Entry 5V93 (electron microscopy, 4.00 A resolution); this record covers chains A and E of the 52 polymer chains in the assembly.

== Chain A ==
Molecule: 23S rRNA
From: Mycobacterium tuberculosis
Sequence (3138 nucleotides; each row starts with the number of its first residue):
     1 UUGUAAGUGUCUAAGGGCGCAUGGUGGAUGCCUUGGCAUCGAGAGCCGAU
    51 GAAGGACGUGGGAGGCUGCGAUAUGCCUCGGGGAGCUGUCAACCGAGCGU
   101 GGAUCCGAGGAUUUCCGAAUGGGGAAACCCAGCACGAGUGAUGUCGUGCU
   151 ACCCGCAUCUGAAUAUAUAGGGUGCGGGAGGGAACGCGGGGAAGUGAAAC
   201 AUCUCAGUACCCGUAGGAGGAGAAAACAAUUGUGAUUCCGCAAGUAGUGG
   251 CGAGCGAACGCGGAACAGGCUAAACCGCACGCAUGGGUAACCGGGUAGGG
   301 GUUGUGUGUGCGGGGUUGUGGGAGGAUAUGUCUCAGCGCUACCCGGCUGA
   351 GAGGCAGUCAGAAAGUGUCGUGGUUAGCGGAAGUGGCCUGGGAUGGUCUG
   401 CCGUAGACGGUGAGAGCCCGGUACGCGAAAACCCGGCACCUGCCUAGUAU
   451 CAAUUCCCGAGUAGCAGCGGGCCCGUGGAAUCCGCUGUGAAUCCGCCGGG
   501 ACCACCCGGUAAGCCUAAAUACUCCUCGAUGACCGAUAGCGGAUUAGUAC
   551 CGUGAGGGAAUGGUGAAAAGUACCCCGGGAGGGGAGUGAAAGAGUACCUG
   601 AAACCGUGUGCCUACAAUCCGUCAGAGCCUCCUUUUCCUCUCCGGAGGAG
   651 GGUGGUGAUGGCGUGCCUUUUGAAGAAUGAGCCUGCGAGUCAGGGACAUG
   701 UCGCAAGGUUAACCCGUGUGGGGUAGCCGCAGCGAAAGCGAGUCUGAAUA
   751 GGGCGACCCACACGCGCAUACGCGCGUGUGAAUAGUGGCGUGUUCUGGAC
   801 CCGAAGCGGAGUGAUCUACCCAUGGCCAGGGUGAAGCGCGGGUAAGACCG
   851 CGUGGAGGCCCGAACCCACUUAGGUUGAAGACUGAGGGGAUGAGCUGUGG
   901 GUAGGGGUGAAAGGCCAAUCAAACUCCGUGAUAGCUGGUUCUCCCCGAAA
   951 UGCAUUUAGGUGCAGCGUUGCGUGGUUCACCGCGGAGGUAGAGCUACUGG
  1001 AUGGCCGAUGGGCCCUACUAGGUUACUGACGUCAGCCAAACUCCGAAUGC
  1051 CGUGGUGUAAAGCGUGGCAGUGAGACGGCGGGGGAUAAGCUCCGUACGUC
  1101 GAAAGGGAAACAGCCCAGAUCGCCGGCUAAGGCCCCCAAGCGUGUGCUAA
  1151 GUGGGAAAGGAUGUGCAGUCGCAAAGACAACCAGGAGGUUGGCUUAGAAG
  1201 CAGCCACCCUUGAAAGAGUGCGUAAUAGCUCACUGGUCAAGUGAUUGUGC
  1251 GCCGAUAAUGUAGCGGGGCUCAAGCACACCGCCGAAGCCGCGGCACAUCC
  1301 ACCUUGUGGUGGGUGUGGGUAGGGGAGCGUCCCUCAUUCAGCGAAGCCAC
  1351 CGGGUGACCGGUGGUGGAGGGUGGGGGAGUGAGAAUGCAGGCAUGAGUAG
  1401 CGACAAGGCAAGUGAGAACCUUGCCCGCCGAAAGACCAAGGGUUCCUGGG
  1451 CCAGGCCAGUCCGCCCAGGGUGAGUCGGGACCUAAGGCGAGGCCGACAGG
  1501 CGUAGUCGAUGGACAACGGGUUGAUAUUCCCGUACCCGUGUGUGGGCGCC
  1551 CGUGACGAAUCAGCGGUACUAACCACCCAAAACCGGAUCGAUCACUCCCC
  1601 UUCGGGGGUGUGGAGUUCUGGGGCUGCGUGGGAACUUCGCUGGUAGUAGU
  1651 CAAGCGAAGGGGUGACGCAGGAAGGUAGCCGUACCAGUCAGUGGUAACAC
  1701 UGGGGCAAGCCGGUAGGGAGAGCGAUAGGCAAAUCCGUCGCUCACUAAUC
  1751 CUGAGAGGUGACGCAUAGCCGGUUGAGGCGAAUUCGGUGAUCCUCUGCUG
  1801 CCAAGAAAAGCCUCUAGCGAGCACACACACGGCCCGUACCCCAAACCGAC
  1851 ACAGGUGGUCAGGUAGAGCAUACCAAGGCGUACGAGAUAACUAUGGUUAA
  1901 GGAACUCGGCAAAAUGCCCCCGUAACUUCGGGAGAAGGGGGACCGGAAUA
  1951 UCGUGAACACCCUUGCGGUGGGAGCGGGAUCCGGUCGCAGAAACCAGUGA
  2001 GGAGCGACUGUUUACUAAAAACACAGGUCCGUGCGAAGUCGCAAGACGAU
  2051 GUAUACGGACUGACGCCUGCCCGGUGCUGGAAGGUUAAGAGGACCCGUUA
  2101 ACCCGCAAGGGUGAAGCGGAGAAUUUAAGCCCCAGUAAACGGCGGUGGUA
  2151 ACUAUAACCAUCCUAAGGUAGCGAAAUUCCUUGUCGGGUAAGUUCCGACC
  2201 UGCACGAAUGGCGUAACGACUUCUCAACUGUCUCAACCAUAGACUCGGCG
  2251 AAAUUGCACUACGAGUAAAGAUGCUCGUUACGCGCGGCAGGACGAAAAGA
  2301 CCCCGGGACCUUCACUACAACUUGGUAUUGAUGUUCGGUACGGUUUGUGU
  2351 AGGAUAGGUGGGAGACUGUGAAACCUCGACGCCAGUUGGGGCGGAGUCGU
  2401 UGUUGAAAUACCACUCUGAUCGUAUUGGGCAUCUAACCUCGAACCCUGAA
  2451 UCGGGUUUAGGGACAGUGCCUGGCGGGUAGUUUAACUGGGGCGGUUGCCU
  2501 CCUAAAAUGUAACGGAGGCGCCCAAAGGUUCCCUCAACCUGGACGGCAAU
  2551 CAGGUGGCGAGUGUAAAUGCACAAGGGAGCUUGACUGCGAGACUUACAAG
  2601 UCAAGCAGGGACGAAAGUCGGGAUUAGUGAUCCGGCACCCCCGAGUGGAA
  2651 GGGGUGUCGCUCAACGGAUAAAAGGUACCCCGGGGAUAACAGGCUGAUCU
  2701 UCCCCAAGAGUCCAUAUCGACGGGAUGGUUUGGCACCUCGAUGUCGGCUC
  2751 GUCGCAUCCUGGGGCUGGAGCAGGUCCCAAGGGUUGGGCUGUUCGCCCAU
  2801 UAAAGCGGCACGCGAGCUGGGUUUAGAACGUCGUGAGACAGUUCGGUCUC
  2851 UAUCCGCCGCGCGCGUCAGAAACUUGAGGAAACCUGUCCCUAGUACGAGA
  2901 GGACCGGGACGGACGAACCUCUGGUGCACCAGUUGUCCCGCCAGGGGCAC
  2951 CGCUGGAUAGCCACGUUCGGUCAGGAUAACCGCUGAAAGCAUCUAAGCGG
  3001 GAAACCUUCUCCAAGAUCAGGUUUCUCACCCACUUGGUGGGAUAAGGCCC
  3051 CCCGCAGAACACGGGUUCAAUAGGUCAGACCUGGAAGCUCAGUAAUGGGU
  3101 GUAGGGAACUGGUGCUAACCGGCCGAAAACUUACAACA
Unresolved in the structure: 1-4, 1013-1022, 3133-3138

== Chain E ==
Name: 50S ribosomal protein L4
From: Mycobacterium tuberculosis
UniProt: A0A045J9H1 (A0A045J9H1_MYCTX); residues 1-223 here = UniProt positions 1-223
Sequence (223 residues; row label = number of the first residue in the row):
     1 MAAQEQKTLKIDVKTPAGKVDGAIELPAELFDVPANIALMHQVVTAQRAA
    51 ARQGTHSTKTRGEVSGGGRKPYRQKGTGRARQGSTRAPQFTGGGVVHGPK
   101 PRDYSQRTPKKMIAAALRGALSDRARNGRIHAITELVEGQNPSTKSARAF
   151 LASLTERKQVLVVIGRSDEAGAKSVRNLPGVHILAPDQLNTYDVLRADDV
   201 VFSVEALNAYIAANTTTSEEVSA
Unresolved in the structure: 1-8, 216-223

== How chain A and chain E interact ==
Contacting residue pairs - 128 pairs, chain A then chain E:
  C37(A) - Ser57(E)  hydrogen bond to the sugar
  A38(A) - Thr55(E)  base contact
  A38(A) - Ser57(E)  hydrogen bond to the sugar
  C402(A) - Lys145(E)  salt bridge to the phosphate
  C402(A) - Arg148(E)  base contact
  G403(A) - Thr144(E)  sugar contact
  G403(A) - Lys145(E)  phosphate contact
  G403(A) - Arg148(E)  hydrogen bond to the base
  G403(A) - Asn177(E)  hydrogen bond to the base
  U404(A) - Pro142(E)  base contact
  U404(A) - Ser143(E)  phosphate contact
  U404(A) - Thr144(E)  hydrogen bond to the phosphate
  U404(A) - Lys173(E)  sugar contact
  A405(A) - Arg176(E)  phosphate contact
  A405(A) - Asn177(E)  hydrogen bond to the phosphate
  G406(A) - Asn177(E)  sugar contact
  G406(A) - Leu178(E)  sugar contact
  G406(A) - Pro179(E)  base contact
  A407(A) - Asn177(E)  phosphate contact
  G531(A) - Gln53(E)  sugar contact
  G531(A) - Thr55(E)  hydrogen bond to the base
  A532(A) - Arg48(E)  hydrogen bond to the base
  A532(A) - Ala49(E)  base contact
  A532(A) - Arg52(E)  phosphate contact
  A532(A) - Gln53(E)  hydrogen bond to the phosphate
  A532(A) - Gly54(E)  phosphate contact
  C533(A) - Arg52(E)  salt bridge to the phosphate
  C533(A) - His56(E)  salt bridge to the phosphate
  U537(A) - Thr91(E)  base contact
  A538(A) - Thr91(E)  phosphate contact
  A538(A) - Gly92(E)  hydrogen bond to the phosphate
  G539(A) - Val95(E)  phosphate contact
  C540(A) - Thr58(E)  phosphate contact
  C540(A) - Lys59(E)  phosphate contact
  G541(A) - Val64(E)  phosphate contact
  G541(A) - Gly92(E)  phosphate contact
  G547(A) - Ser65(E)  hydrogen bond to the base
  G557(A) - Arg69(E)  sugar contact
  G558(A) - Gly66(E)  phosphate contact
  G558(A) - Gly67(E)  hydrogen bond to the phosphate
  G558(A) - Arg86(E)  hydrogen bond to the phosphate
  A559(A) - Arg86(E)  salt bridge to the phosphate
  G685(A) - Thr91(E)  base contact
  A688(A) - Val96(E)  sugar contact
  U690(A) - His97(E)  hydrogen bond to the base
  C691(A) - Arg102(E)  phosphate contact
  A692(A) - Arg102(E)  phosphate contact
  C702(A) - Asn36(E)  hydrogen bond to the phosphate
  G703(A) - Asn36(E)  hydrogen bond to the phosphate
  G703(A) - Met112(E)  sugar contact
  U709(A) - Lys111(E)  phosphate contact
  U710(A) - Thr108(E)  phosphate contact
  U710(A) - Pro109(E)  phosphate contact
  U710(A) - Lys110(E)  hydrogen bond to the phosphate
  A712(A) - Arg107(E)  salt bridge to the phosphate
  G716(A) - Gln188(E)  hydrogen bond to the base
  U717(A) - Gln188(E)  sugar contact
  G718(A) - His182(E)  base contact
  G718(A) - Ile183(E)  hydrogen bond to the base
  G718(A) - Leu184(E)  base contact
  G718(A) - Asn190(E)  sugar contact
  G718(A) - Asp193(E)  hydrogen bond to the base
  G718(A) - Arg196(E)  base contact
  U719(A) - Ala51(E)  phosphate contact
  G720(A) - Gln47(E)  hydrogen bond to the phosphate
  G720(A) - Ile113(E)  phosphate contact
  G720(A) - Asp187(E)  hydrogen bond to the sugar
  G720(A) - Gln188(E)  hydrogen bond to the base
  G720(A) - Asn190(E)  phosphate contact
  G721(A) - Ile113(E)  phosphate contact
  G722(A) - Lys110(E)  phosphate contact
  G723(A) - Lys110(E)  hydrogen bond to the base
  G787(A) - Pro109(E)  sugar contact
  G787(A) - Met112(E)  base contact
  G788(A) - Gln42(E)  hydrogen bond to the base
  G788(A) - Arg107(E)  hydrogen bond to the sugar
  G788(A) - Thr108(E)  sugar contact
  G788(A) - Pro109(E)  sugar contact
  C789(A) - Gln42(E)  sugar contact
  C789(A) - Gln106(E)  hydrogen bond to the phosphate
  G790(A) - Gln106(E)  phosphate contact
  G798(A) - His97(E)  base contact
  A799(A) - His97(E)  base contact
  C800(A) - His97(E)  hydrogen bond to the sugar
  C801(A) - His97(E)  phosphate contact
  C802(A) - Arg61(E)  salt bridge to the phosphate
  C802(A) - Gln89(E)  hydrogen bond to the sugar
  G803(A) - Arg61(E)  salt bridge to the phosphate
  G803(A) - Gln74(E)  sugar contact
  G803(A) - Arg81(E)  sugar contact
  G803(A) - Gln82(E)  sugar contact
  G803(A) - Gly83(E)  phosphate contact
  A804(A) - Lys70(E)  salt bridge to the phosphate
  A804(A) - Gln74(E)  sugar contact
  C926(A) - Arg69(E)  phosphate contact
  G930(A) - Thr60(E)  base contact
  G930(A) - Arg61(E)  sugar contact
  G930(A) - Gly62(E)  phosphate contact
  U1334(A) - Arg48(E)  base contact
  U1334(A) - Tyr192(E)  hydrogen bond to the sugar
  C1335(A) - Tyr192(E)  sugar contact
  C1335(A) - Arg196(E)  sugar contact
  G1375(A) - His41(E)  hydrogen bond to the sugar
  G1375(A) - Arg48(E)  base contact
  G1376(A) - His41(E)  sugar contact
  G1376(A) - Thr45(E)  sugar contact
  G1377(A) - Arg52(E)  sugar contact
  A1378(A) - Arg102(E)  salt bridge to the phosphate
  G1379(A) - His56(E)  salt bridge to the phosphate
  G1379(A) - Val95(E)  base contact
  U1386(A) - Arg79(E)  base contact
  G1387(A) - Ala80(E)  phosphate contact
  G1387(A) - Gln89(E)  hydrogen bond to the base
  G1387(A) - Phe90(E)  sugar contact
  C1388(A) - Arg79(E)  salt bridge to the phosphate
  C1388(A) - Gln89(E)  base contact
  C1388(A) - Phe90(E)  sugar contact
  C1388(A) - Thr91(E)  sugar contact
  A1389(A) - Thr91(E)  hydrogen bond to the sugar
  A2297(A) - Lys75(E)  sugar contact
  A2297(A) - Gly76(E)  phosphate contact
  A2297(A) - Gly78(E)  phosphate contact
  A2298(A) - Arg81(E)  hydrogen bond to the base
  A2300(A) - Lys75(E)  salt bridge to the phosphate
  C2681(A) - Lys75(E)  phosphate contact
  G2682(A) - Gln74(E)  phosphate contact
  G2682(A) - Arg81(E)  salt bridge to the phosphate
  G2683(A) - Arg81(E)  salt bridge to the phosphate
Other interface residues (no listed pair), chain A (77 interface residues in all): U39, C686, G687, G689, A711, A805, C927, A1385, G2299
Other interface residues (no listed pair), chain E (85 interface residues in all): Ala38, Leu39, Ala50, Gly68, Thr77, Ser84, Thr85, Ala87, Pro88, Gly93, Gly98, Pro99, Pro101, Leu161, Leu189

== Summary ==
77 residues of chain A face 85 of chain E across their interface; the contacts include 34 hydrogen bonds and
14 salt bridges. Among the polar pairs are G403(A)-Arg148(E), G403(A)-Asn177(E) and G531(A)-Thr55(E).
Here chain A is 23S rRNA and chain E is 50S ribosomal protein L4, both from Mycobacterium tuberculosis. Entry
5V93 (Cryo-EM structure of the 70S ribosome from Mycobacterium tuberculosis bound with Capreomycin) was
determined by electron microscopy, deposited together with 5V7Q.
